PDB entry 8DO6 | electron microscopy, 3.10 A resolution | chains I and H of the 9 polymer chains in the assembly

[Chain I]
Molecule: crRNA
Source organism: Staphylococcus epidermidis RP62A
Sequence (37 nucleotides; each row starts with the number of its first residue):
     1 ACGAGAACAC GUAUGCCGAA GUAUAUAAAU CAUCAGU
Unresolved in the structure: 36-37

[Chain H]
Molecule: CRISPR system Cms protein Csm5
Source organism: Staphylococcus epidermidis RP62A
Reference sequence: Q5HK93 (Q5HK93_STAEQ); numbering as in UniProt (aligned over 1-340)
Sequence (340 residues; each row starts with the number of its first residue):
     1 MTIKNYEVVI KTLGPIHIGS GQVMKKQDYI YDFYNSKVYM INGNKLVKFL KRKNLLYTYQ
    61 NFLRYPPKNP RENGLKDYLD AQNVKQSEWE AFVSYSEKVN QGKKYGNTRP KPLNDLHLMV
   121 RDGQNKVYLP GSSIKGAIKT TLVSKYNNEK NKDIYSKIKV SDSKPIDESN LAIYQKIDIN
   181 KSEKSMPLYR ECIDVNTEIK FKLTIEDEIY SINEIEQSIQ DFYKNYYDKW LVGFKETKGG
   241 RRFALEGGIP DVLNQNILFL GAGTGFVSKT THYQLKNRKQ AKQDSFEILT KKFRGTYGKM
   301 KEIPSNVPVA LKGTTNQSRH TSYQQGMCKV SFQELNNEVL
Unresolved in the structure: 1, 104-110, 336-340
From the paper describing this entry:
  - contacts within the chain: Arg-121/Glu-191
  - binding site for Target RNA: Lys-25, Lys-26, Arg-71, Glu-72, Asn-114

[How chain I and chain H interact]
Residue-residue contacts (54):
  A23(I) / Lys-152(H)  hydrogen bond to the base
  A23(I) / Ser-156(H)  phosphate contact
  U24(I) / Lys-152(H)  sugar contact
  U24(I) / Tyr-155(H)  phosphate contact
  U24(I) / Ser-156(H)  phosphate contact
  A25(I) / Lys-135(H)  salt bridge to the phosphate
  A25(I) / Lys-139(H)  sugar contact
  A25(I) / Tyr-155(H)  phosphate contact
  U26(I) / Ser-132(H)  sugar contact
  U26(I) / Ser-133(H)  phosphate contact
  U26(I) / Gly-136(H)  sugar contact
  U26(I) / Ala-137(H)  base contact
  U26(I) / Lys-139(H)  salt bridge to the phosphate
  U26(I) / Thr-140(H)  hydrogen bond to the base
  U26(I) / Ser-268(H)  base contact
  U26(I) / Lys-269(H)  base contact
  A27(I) / Gly-19(H)  hydrogen bond to the sugar
  A27(I) / Ser-20(H)  base contact
  A27(I) / Gly-21(H)  base contact
  A27(I) / Pro-130(H)  phosphate contact
  A27(I) / Ser-132(H)  hydrogen bond to the phosphate
  A27(I) / Ser-133(H)  hydrogen bond to the phosphate
  A28(I) / His-17(H)  phosphate contact
  A28(I) / Ile-18(H)  phosphate contact
  A28(I) / Gly-19(H)  hydrogen bond to the phosphate
  A28(I) / Gly-261(H)  phosphate contact
  A28(I) / Ala-262(H)  hydrogen bond to the phosphate
  A28(I) / Lys-269(H)  phosphate contact
  A29(I) / Ala-262(H)  phosphate contact
  A29(I) / Gly-263(H)  hydrogen bond to the phosphate
  A29(I) / Thr-264(H)  hydrogen bond to the phosphate
  A29(I) / Gly-265(H)  hydrogen bond to the phosphate
  A29(I) / Phe-266(H)  hydrogen bond to the phosphate
  A29(I) / Lys-269(H)  phosphate contact
  A29(I) / Phe-293(H)  base contact
  U30(I) / Lys-176(H)  base contact
  U30(I) / Gly-265(H)  phosphate contact
  U30(I) / Phe-266(H)  hydrogen bond to the phosphate
  U30(I) / Phe-293(H)  sugar contact
  U30(I) / Tyr-297(H)  hydrogen bond to the phosphate
  U30(I) / Lys-312(H)  salt bridge to the phosphate
  C31(I) / Lys-176(H)  base contact
  C31(I) / Asp-178(H)  hydrogen bond to the sugar
  C31(I) / Met-186(H)  hydrogen bond to the sugar
  C31(I) / Thr-296(H)  sugar contact
  C31(I) / Tyr-297(H)  hydrogen bond to the phosphate
  C31(I) / Pro-308(H)  phosphate contact
  C31(I) / Val-309(H)  phosphate contact
  C31(I) / Lys-312(H)  salt bridge to the phosphate
  A32(I) / Asn-180(H)  phosphate contact
  A32(I) / Ser-185(H)  base contact
  A32(I) / Met-186(H)  hydrogen bond to the base
  A32(I) / Pro-187(H)  base contact
  A32(I) / Thr-296(H)  sugar contact
Also at the interface, not in a pair above, chain I (11 interface residues in all): U33
Also at the interface, not in a pair above, chain H (44 interface residues in all): Glu-149, Lys-184, Leu-188, Phe-259, Leu-289, Lys-299, Val-307, Ala-310

[In short]
Chain I and chain H form an interface of 11 and 44 residues respectively; the contacts include 17 hydrogen
bonds and 4 salt bridges. Polar pairs include A23(I)/Lys-152(H), U26(I)/Thr-140(H) and A32(I)/Met-186(H). The
paper reports a binding site for Target RNA at Lys-25(H), Lys-26(H) and Arg-71(H) among others; contacts
within the chain involving Arg-121(H) and Glu-191(H).
Chain I is crRNA and chain H is CRISPR system Cms protein Csm5, both from Staphylococcus epidermidis RP62A;
the structure, The structure of S. epidermidis Cas10-Csm bound to target RNA, was determined by electron
microscopy.
